7K3W - chains A and E of the 24 polymer chains in the assembly; structure by electron microscopy, 1.36 A resolution.

Chain A (and E):
Molecule: Ferritin heavy chain
From: Homo sapiens
Notes: EC 1.16.3.1; chain E of this document is another copy of the same molecule, construct and numbering; everything in this record applies to it too
UniProt: P02794 (FRIH_HUMAN); residues 5-176 here correspond to UniProt positions 6-177 (UniProt number = residue number + 1)
Amino-acid sequence (172 residues; numbered 5 to 176; the number before each row is that of its first residue):
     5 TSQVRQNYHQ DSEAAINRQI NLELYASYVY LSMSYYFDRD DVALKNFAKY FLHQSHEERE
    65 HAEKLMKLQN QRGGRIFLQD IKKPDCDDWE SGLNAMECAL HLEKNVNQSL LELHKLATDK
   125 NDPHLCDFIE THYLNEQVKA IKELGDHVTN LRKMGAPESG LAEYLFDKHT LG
Metal / ion sites: Zn2+ site 1 near Glu-17 (its only coordinating residue here); Zn2+ site 2: Glu-27, Glu-62, His-65; Zn2+ site 3 near Tyr-40 (its only coordinating residue here); Zn2+ site 4: Asp-44 (shared with 1 residue of chain S); Zn2+ site 5 near Glu-64 (its only coordinating residue here); Zn2+ site 6: Asn-74 (shared with 1 residue of chain S); Zn2+ site 7 near Asp-89 (its only coordinating residue here); Na+ site 1: His-105, Asn-109; Na+ site 2 near Gln-112 (its only coordinating residue here); Zn2+ site 8 near Asp-126 (its only coordinating residue here); Zn2+ site 9 near Asp-131 (its only coordinating residue here)

Chain A / chain E interface:
Residue-residue contacts (23; chain A residue first):
  Lys-146(A) / Asp-42(E)  hydrogen bond (side chain-backbone)
  Lys-146(A) / Asp-44(E)
  Gly-149(A) / Asp-44(E)
  Asp-150(A) / Asp-44(E)
  Asp-150(A) / Ala-47(E)
  Thr-153(A) / Asp-44(E)  hydrogen bond (side chain-backbone)
  Thr-153(A) / Asp-45(E)
  Thr-153(A) / Val-46(E)
  Asn-154(A) / Ala-47(E)  hydrogen bond (side chain-backbone)
  Asn-154(A) / Tyr-168(E)
  Lys-157(A) / Asp-45(E)
  Lys-157(A) / Gly-164(E)
  Lys-157(A) / Leu-165(E)
  Met-158(A) / Leu-165(E)  hydrophobic
  Met-158(A) / Tyr-168(E)  hydrophobic
  Leu-169(A) / Tyr-168(E)
  Phe-170(A) / Tyr-168(E)
  His-173(A) / Tyr-168(E)
  His-173(A) / Leu-169(E)
  His-173(A) / Lys-172(E)  hydrogen bond (backbone-side chain)
  His-173(A) / His-173(E)
  Thr-174(A) / Tyr-168(E)  hydrogen bond
  Thr-174(A) / Lys-172(E)  hydrogen bond
Also at the interface, not in a pair above, chain E (14 interface residues in all): Arg-43, Leu-48, Lys-49

Overview:
Chain A and chain E form an interface of 11 and 14 residues respectively, with 6 hydrogen bonds. Among the
polar pairs are Lys-146(A)/Asp-42(E), Thr-153(A)/Asp-44(E) and Asn-154(A)/Ala-47(E). Glu-27(A), Glu-62(A) and
His-65(A) coordinate Zn2+ site 2. His-105(A) and Asn-109(A) form the Na+ site 1.
Chain A and chain E are both Ferritin heavy chain (Homo sapiens); the structure, Apoferritin structure at 1.36
angstrom resolution, was determined by electron microscopy together with 7RRP and 7K3V from the same study.
